Entry 4Q8L (X-ray diffraction, 2.10 A resolution); this record covers chain A.

# Chain A
Name: Alginase
Chain sequence (227 residues; row label = number of the first residue in the row):
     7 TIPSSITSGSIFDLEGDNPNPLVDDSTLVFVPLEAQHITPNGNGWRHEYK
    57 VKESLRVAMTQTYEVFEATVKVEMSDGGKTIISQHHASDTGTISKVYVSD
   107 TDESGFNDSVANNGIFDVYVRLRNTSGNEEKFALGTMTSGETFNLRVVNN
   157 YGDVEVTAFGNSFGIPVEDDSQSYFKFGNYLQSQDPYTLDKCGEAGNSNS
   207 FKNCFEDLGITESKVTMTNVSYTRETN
Disulfides: Cys-198/Cys-210
Metal / ion sites: Ca2+: Asp-106, Asp-114, Val-116, Asn-119, Ile-121

# In short
Asp-106, Asp-114, Val-116, Asn-119 and Ile-121 form the Ca2+ site.
Chain A is Alginase; the structure, Crystal structure of polysacchride lyase family 18 aly-SJ02 r-CATD, was
determined by X-ray diffraction (same publication as 4Q8K).
